PDB entry 8WC8 | electron microscopy, 2.90 A resolution | chains B and S of the 5 polymer chains in the assembly

Chain B:
Name: Guanine nucleotide-binding protein G(I)/G(S)/G(T) subunit beta-1
Source organism: Homo sapiens
UniProtKB: P62873 (GBB1_HUMAN); residues 2-340 here = UniProt positions 2-340
Chain sequence (345 residues; numbered -4 to 340; the number before each row is that of its first residue; numbers below 1 keep their minus sign (Met-4 is residue -4)):
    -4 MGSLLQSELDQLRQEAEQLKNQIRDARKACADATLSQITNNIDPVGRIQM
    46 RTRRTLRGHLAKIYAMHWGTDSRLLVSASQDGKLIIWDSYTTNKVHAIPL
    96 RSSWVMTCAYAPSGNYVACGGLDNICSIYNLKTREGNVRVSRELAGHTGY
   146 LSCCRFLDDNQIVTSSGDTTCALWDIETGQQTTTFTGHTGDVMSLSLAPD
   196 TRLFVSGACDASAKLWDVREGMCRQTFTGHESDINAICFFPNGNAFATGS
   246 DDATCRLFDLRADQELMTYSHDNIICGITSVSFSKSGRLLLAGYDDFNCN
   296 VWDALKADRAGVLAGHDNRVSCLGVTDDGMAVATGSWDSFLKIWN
Not modelled in the structure: -4 to 14, 131
Sequence notes: initiating methionine (-4); expression tag (-3 to 1)

Chain S:
Name: scFv16
Source organism: synthetic construct
Notes: antibody fragment or engineered binder
Chain sequence (285 residues; numbered -36 to 247 plus 17 insertion-coded residues; 16 numbers in that range are skipped by the numbering (no residue carries them; nothing is unmodelled there); the number before each row is that of its first residue; a row labelled like 119A-119Q holds insertion residues (119A, then the next letters in order); numbers below 1 keep their minus sign (Met-36 is residue -36)):
   -36 MLLVNQSHQGFNKEHTSKMVSAIVLYVLLAAAAHSAFAVQLVESGGGLVQ
    14 PGGSRKLSCSASGFAFSSFGMHWVRQAPEKGLEWVAYISSGSGTIYYADT
    64 VKGRFTISRDDPKNTLFLQMTSLRSEDTAMYYCVRSIYYYGSSPFDFWGQ
   114 GTTLTV
119A-119Q SAGGGGSGGGGSGGGGS
   136 ADIVMTQATSSVPVTPGESVSISCRSSKSLLHSNGNTYLYWFLQRPGQSP
   186 QLLIYRMSNLASGVPDRFSGSGSGTAFTLTISRLEAEDVGVYYCMQHLEY
   236 PLTFGAGTKLEL
Not modelled in the structure: -36 to 1, 17, 119A-119Q
Disulfides: Cys22-Cys96

Interface between chain B and chain S:
Residue-residue contacts - 12 pairs, chain B then chain S:
  Arg68(B) - Tyr103(S)
  Leu69(B) - Tyr103(S)  hydrophobic
  Asp83(B) - Tyr103(S)
  Val90(B) - Tyr102(S)  hydrophobic
  Arg129(B) - Val2(S)
  Arg129(B) - Phe27(S)
  Arg129(B) - Arg98(S)  hydrogen bond (backbone-side chain)
  Glu130(B) - Gly26(S)
  Glu130(B) - Phe27(S)
  Glu130(B) - Ala28(S)
  Glu130(B) - Phe32(S)
  Asn132(B) - Ala28(S)
Other interface residues (no listed pair), chain B (8 interface residues in all): His91

Overview:
Chain B and chain S each contribute 8 residues to their interface; the contacts include 1 hydrogen bond. The
hydrogen-bonded pair is Arg129(B)-Arg98(S).
Chain B is Guanine nucleotide-binding protein G(I)/G(S)/G(T) subunit beta-1 (Homo sapiens) and chain S is
scFv16 (synthetic construct); the structure, Cryo-EM structure of the ZH8651-bound hTAAR1-Gs complex, was
determined by electron microscopy (same publication as 8WC3, 8WC4, 8WC5, 8WC6, 8WC7, 8WC9, 8WCA and 8WCB).
